PDB entry 8GZ1 | electron microscopy, 3.40 A resolution | chains D and B of the 3 polymer chains in the assembly

[Chain D]
Molecule: Sodium channel subunit beta-1
Organism: Homo sapiens
UniProt: Q07699 (SCN1B_HUMAN); residue numbers follow UniProt; this construct covers 1-218
Amino-acid sequence (218 residues; row label = number of the first residue in the row):
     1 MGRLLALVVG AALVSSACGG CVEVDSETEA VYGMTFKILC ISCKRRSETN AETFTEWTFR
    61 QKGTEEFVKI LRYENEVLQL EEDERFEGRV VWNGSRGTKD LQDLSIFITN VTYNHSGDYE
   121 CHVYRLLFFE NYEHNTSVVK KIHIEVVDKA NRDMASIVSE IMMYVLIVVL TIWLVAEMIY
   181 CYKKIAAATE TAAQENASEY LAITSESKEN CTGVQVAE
Not modelled in the structure: 1-19, 193-218
Cystine bridges: Cys-21/Cys-43, Cys-40/Cys-121
Covalently attached groups: N-acetylglucosamine (NAG) linked to Asn-135
UniProt features mapped onto this chain:
  - glycosylation (N-linked (GlcNAc...) asparagine): Asn-93, Asn-110, Asn-114, Asn-135
  - natural variant: Asp-25 (D25N: Found in a patient with idiopathic childhood epilepsy), Arg-85 (R85H: In ATFB13), Glu-87 (E87Q: Found in a patient with non-specific cardiac conduction defects), Ile-106 (I106T: In DEE52; uncertain significance), Cys-121 (C121W: In GEFSP1), Arg-125 (R125C: In DEE52; R125L: In GEFSP1), Asp-153 (D153N: In ATFB13)

[Chain B]
Molecule: Sodium channel protein type 8 subunit alpha
Organism: Homo sapiens
UniProt: Q9UQD0 (SCN8A_HUMAN); residue numbers follow UniProt; this construct covers 1-1980
Amino-acid sequence (1980 residues; row label = number of the first residue in the row):
     1 MAARLLAPPG PDSFKPFTPE SLANIERRIA ESKLKKPPKA DGSHREDDED SKPKPNSDLE
    61 AGKSLPFIYG DIPQGLVAVP LEDFDPYYLT QKTFVVLNRG KTLFRFSATP ALYILSPFNL
   121 IRRIAIKILI HSVFSMIIMC TILTNCVFMT FSNPPDWSKN VEYTFTGIYT FESLVKIIAR
   181 GFCIDGFTFL RDPWNWLDFS VIMMAYITEF VNLGNVSALR TFRVLRALKT ISVIPGLKTI
   241 VGALIQSVKK LSDVMILTVF CLSVFALIGL QLFMGNLRNK CVVWPINFNE SYLENGTKGF
   301 DWEEYINNKT NFYTVPGMLE PLLCGNSSDA GQCPEGYQCM KAGRNPNYGY TSFDTFSWAF
   361 LALFRLMTQD YWENLYQLTL RAAGKTYMIF FVLVIFVGSF YLVNLILAVV AMAYEEQNQA
   421 TLEEAEQKEA EFKAMLEQLK KQQEEAQAAA MATSAGTVSE DAIEEEGEEG GGSPRSSSEI
   481 SKLSSKSAKE RRNRRKKRKQ KELSEGEEKG DPEKVFKSES EDGMRRKAFR LPDNRIGRKF
   541 SIMNQSLLSI PGSPFLSRHN SKSSIFSFRG PGRFRDPGSE NEFADDEHST VEESEGRRDS
   601 LFIPIRARER RSSYSGYSGY SQGSRSSRIF PSLRRSVKRN STVDCNGVVS LIGGPGSHIG
   661 GRLLPEATTE VEIKKKGPGS LLVSMDQLAS YGRKDRINSI MSVVTNTLVE ELEESQRKCP
   721 PCWYKFANTF LIWECHPYWI KLKEIVNLIV MDPFVDLAIT ICIVLNTLFM AMEHHPMTPQ
   781 FEHVLAVGNL VFTGIFTAEM FLKLIAMDPY YYFQEGWNIF DGFIVSLSLM ELSLADVEGL
   841 SVLRSFRLLR VFKLAKSWPT LNMLIKIIGN SVGALGNLTL VLAIIVFIFA VVGMQLFGKS
   901 YKECVCKINQ DCELPRWHMH DFFHSFLIVF RVLCGEWIET MWDCMEVAGQ AMCLIVFMMV
   961 MVIGNLVVLN LFLALLLSSF SADNLAATDD DGEMNNLQIS VIRIKKGVAW TKLKVHAFMQ
  1021 AHFKQREADE VKPLDELYEK KANCIANHTG ADIHRNGDFQ KNGNGTTSGI GSSVEKYIID
  1081 EDHMSFINNP NLTVRVPIAV GESDFENLNT EDVSSESDPE GSKDKLDDTS SSEGSTIDIK
  1141 PEVEEVPVEQ PEEYLDPDAC FTEGCVQRFK CCQVNIEEGL GKSWWILRKT CFLIVEHNWF
  1201 ETFIIFMILL SSGALAFEDI YIEQRKTIRT ILEYADKVFT YIFILEMLLK WTAYGFVKFF
  1261 TNAWCWLDFL IVAVSLVSLI ANALGYSELG AIKSLRTLRA LRPLRALSRF EGMRVVVNAL
  1321 VGAIPSIMNV LLVCLIFWLI FSIMGVNLFA GKYHYCFNET SEIRFEIEDV NNKTECEKLM
  1381 EGNNTEIRWK NVKINFDNVG AGYLALLQVA TFKGWMDIMY AAVDSRKPDE QPKYEDNIYM
  1441 YIYFVIFIIF GSFFTLNLFI GVIIDNFNQQ KKKFGGQDIF MTEEQKKYYN AMKKLGSKKP
  1501 QKPIPRPLNK IQGIVFDFVT QQAFDIVIMM LICLNMVTMM VETDTQSKQM ENILYWINLV
  1561 FVIFFTCECV LKMFALRHYY FTIGWNIFDF VVVILSIVGM FLADIIEKYF VSPTLFRVIR
  1621 LARIGRILRL IKGAKGIRTL LFALMMSLPA LFNIGLLLFL VMFIFSIFGM SNFAYVKHEA
  1681 GIDDMFNFET FGNSMICLFQ ITTSAGWDGL LLPILNRPPD CSLDKEHPGS GFKGDCGNPS
  1741 VGIFFFVSYI IISFLIVVNM YIAIILENFS VATEESADPL SEDDFETFYE IWEKFDPDAT
  1801 QFIEYCKLAD FADALEHPLR VPKPNTIELI AMDLPMVSGD RIHCLDILFA FTKRVLGDSG
  1861 ELDILRQQME ERFVASNPSK VSYEPITTTL RRKQEEVSAV VLQRAYRGHL ARRGFICKKT
  1921 TSNKLENGGT HREKKESTPS TASLPSYDSV TKPEKEKQQR AEEGRRERAK RQKEVRESKC
Not modelled in the structure: 1-127, 427-720, 982-1180, 1773-1980
Cystine bridges: Cys-281/Cys-324, Cys-906/Cys-912, Cys-944/Cys-953, Cys-1356/Cys-1376, Cys-1721/Cys-1736
Covalently attached groups: N-acetylglucosamine (NAG) linked to Asn-289, Asn-295, Asn-1358, Asn-1372; glycan linked to Asn-308, Asn-326
Bound ions: Na+ near Glu-373 (its only coordinating residue here)
UniProt features mapped onto this chain:
  - binding site (Na(+)): Glu-373, Glu-936, Glu-939
  - modified residue (Phosphoserine): Ser-518, Ser-520, Ser-1497
  - glycosylation (N-linked (GlcNAc...) asparagine): Asn-215, Asn-289, Asn-295, Asn-308, Asn-326 (high mannose), Asn-1358, Asn-1372, Asn-1383
  - natural variant: Asp-58 (D58N: In DEE13; uncertain significance), Phe-210 (F210L: In DEE13), Asn-215 (N215R: In DEE13; uncertain significance), Val-216 (V216D: In DEE13), Arg-223 (R223G: In DEE13), Ser-232 (S232P: In DEE13), Phe-260 (F260S: In DEE13; uncertain significance), Asn-307 (N307S: In DEE13; uncertain significance), Leu-407 (L407F: In DEE13; uncertain significance), Ala-408 (A408T: In DEE13; uncertain significance), Val-410 (V410L: In DEE13; uncertain significance), Glu-479 (E479V: In DEE13; uncertain significance), 31 further natural variant entries in UniProt
  - mutagenesis: Met-1416 to Asp-1417 (Reduced inhibition by 4,9-anhydro-tetrodotoxin)
What the authors report for this chain:
  - post-translational modification sites: Asn-308
  - Na+ coordination: Glu-373
  - disease-associated variants - E1218K: decreased expression (citing earlier work)

[How chain D and chain B interact]
Residue-residue contacts - 57 pairs, chain D then chain B:
  Gly-20(D) / Pro-1728(B)
  Cys-21(D) / Tyr-1221(B)
  Val-22(D) / Ile-1220(B)
  Val-22(D) / Glu-1223(B)
  Val-22(D) / Pro-1728(B)
  Val-22(D) / Gly-1729(B)
  Glu-23(D) / Gln-1224(B)  hydrogen bond (backbone-side chain)
  Val-24(D) / Glu-1223(B)
  Val-24(D) / Gln-1224(B)
  Lys-44(D) / Glu-335(B)
  Arg-45(D) / Gln-332(B)
  Arg-45(D) / Cys-333(B)  hydrogen bond (side chain-backbone)
  Arg-45(D) / Glu-335(B)  hydrogen bond (backbone-side chain)
  Arg-46(D) / Tyr-313(B)
  Arg-46(D) / Leu-322(B)
  Arg-46(D) / Gln-332(B)
  Arg-46(D) / Arg-381(B)
  Arg-46(D) / Asp-1684(B)
  Glu-48(D) / Tyr-313(B)
  Glu-48(D) / Val-315(B)
  Thr-49(D) / Tyr-313(B)
  Ser-95(D) / Glu-1726(B)  hydrogen bond
  Gln-102(D) / Pro-1728(B)
  Asp-103(D) / Glu-1726(B)
  Asp-103(D) / Pro-1728(B)
  Asp-103(D) / Gly-1729(B)
  Arg-125(D) / Glu-335(B)  salt bridge
  Leu-127(D) / Glu-335(B)
  Phe-129(D) / Tyr-313(B)  hydrophobic
  Phe-129(D) / Pro-334(B)  hydrophobic
  Phe-129(D) / Tyr-337(B)
  Glu-130(D) / Phe-312(B)
  Glu-130(D) / Tyr-313(B)
  Glu-130(D) / Tyr-337(B)
  Tyr-132(D) / Val-283(B)
  Tyr-132(D) / Pro-285(B)
  Tyr-132(D) / Gly-336(B)  hydrogen bond (side chain-backbone)
  Tyr-132(D) / Tyr-337(B)  hydrophobic
  His-134(D) / Glu-335(B)  hydrogen bond (side chain-backbone)
  His-134(D) / Gly-336(B)
  Ser-159(D) / Ile-1231(B)
  Ser-159(D) / Tyr-1234(B)
  Glu-160(D) / Tyr-1234(B)  hydrogen bond
  Met-163(D) / Tyr-1234(B)
  Met-163(D) / Lys-1237(B)
  Leu-166(D) / Val-1238(B)  hydrophobic
  Ile-167(D) / Val-1238(B)  hydrophobic
  Leu-170(D) / Ile-1242(B)  hydrophobic
  Thr-171(D) / Tyr-1241(B)
  Leu-174(D) / Leu-1245(B)  hydrophobic
  Leu-174(D) / Leu-1249(B)  hydrophobic
  Cys-181(D) / Thr-1190(B)
  Cys-181(D) / Leu-1193(B)  hydrophobic
  Tyr-182(D) / Ile-1186(B)  hydrophobic
  Tyr-182(D) / Thr-1190(B)
  Ile-185(D) / Ile-1186(B)  hydrophobic
  Ile-185(D) / Thr-1190(B)
Other interface residues (no listed pair), chain D (36 interface residues in all): Ile-41, Cys-43, Thr-136, Ala-155, Ser-156, Glu-177
Other interface residues (no listed pair), chain B (39 interface residues in all): Thr-310, Lys-1189, Ile-1194, Met-1207, Thr-1227, Thr-1230, His-1678

[Summary]
The interface between chain D and chain B involves 36 residues on one side and 39 on the other; the contacts
include 7 hydrogen bonds and 1 salt bridge. Polar contacts include Arg-125(D)/Glu-335(B),
Glu-23(D)/Gln-1224(B) and Arg-45(D)/Cys-333(B). Covalently linked N-acetylglucosamine: at Asn-135(D). The
paper reports that E1218K of chain B reduces expression; Na+ coordination by Glu-373(B).
Here chain D is Sodium channel subunit beta-1 and chain B is Sodium channel protein type 8 subunit alpha, both
from Homo sapiens. Entry 8GZ1 (Cryo-EM structure of human NaV1.6/beta1/beta2,apo state) was determined by
electron microscopy together with 8GZ2 from the same study.
